PDB entry 3GBM | X-ray diffraction, 2.70 A resolution | chains B and H of the 4 polymer chains in the assembly

== Chain B ==
Molecule: Hemagglutinin
From: Influenza A virus (A/Viet Nam/1203/2004(H5N1))
Notes: fragment: Membrane Fusion Domain, HA2
UniProtKB: Q6DQ33 (Q6DQ33_9INFA); residues 1-174 here correspond to UniProt positions 347-520 (UniProt number = residue number + 346)
Sequence (177 residues; each row starts with the number of its first residue):
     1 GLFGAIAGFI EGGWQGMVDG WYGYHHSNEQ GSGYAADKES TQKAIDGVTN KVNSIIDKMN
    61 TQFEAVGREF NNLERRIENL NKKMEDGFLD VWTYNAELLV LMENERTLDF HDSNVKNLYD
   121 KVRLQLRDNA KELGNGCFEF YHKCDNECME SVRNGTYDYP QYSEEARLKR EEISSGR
Differences from the reference sequence: expression tag (175-177)
Cystine bridges: Cys-144/Cys-148
Glycans and other covalent adducts: N-acetylglucosamine (NAG) linked to Asn-154
What the authors report for this chain:
  - post-translational modification sites: Asn-154

== Chain H ==
Molecule: antibody (Fab)
From: Homo sapiens
Notes: fragment: Fab Heavy Chain; antibody fragment or engineered binder
Sequence (226 residues; each row starts with the number of its first residue; note: 14 numbers in that range are skipped by the numbering (no residue carries them; nothing is unmodelled there); a row labelled like 82A-82C holds insertion residues (82A, then the next letters in order)):
     1 EVQLVESGAE VKKPGSSVKV SCKASGGPFR SYAISWVRQA PGQGPEWMGG II
   52A P
    53 IFGTTKYAPK FQGRVTITAD DFAGTVYMEL
82A-82C SSL
    83 RSEDTAMYYC AKHMGYQV
100A-100D RETM
   101 DVWGKGTTVT VSSASTKGPS VFPLAP
   129 SSKSTSGGTA ALGCLVKDYF PEPVTV
   156 SW
   162 NSGALTSG
   171 VHTFPAVLQS
   182 SGLYSLSSVV TVPSSSLGT
   203 Q
   205 TYICNVNHKP SNTKVDKRV
   226 EPKSCDK
Not modelled in the structure: 129-135, 228-232
Cystine bridges: Cys-22/Cys-92, Cys-142/Cys-208

== Chain B / chain H interface ==
Contacting residue pairs (21; chain B residue first):
  Asp-19(B) with Tyr-98(H), hydrogen bond (backbone-side chain); Gln-99(H)
  Gly-20(B) with Phe-54(H); Tyr-98(H)
  Trp-21(B) with Ile-53(H), hydrophobic; Phe-54(H)
  Lys-38(B) with Tyr-98(H)
  Thr-41(B) with Tyr-98(H)
  Gln-42(B) with Ser-31(H), hydrogen bond (side chain-backbone); Gly-97(H); Tyr-98(H), hydrogen bond (side chain-backbone)
  Ile-45(B) with Ser-31(H); Tyr-98(H), hydrophobic
  Asp-46(B) with Ser-31(H), hydrogen bond
  Thr-49(B) with Phe-29(H); Arg-30(H); Ser-31(H)
  Val-52(B) with Phe-29(H), hydrophobic
  Asn-53(B) with Gly-27(H); Pro-28(H); Phe-29(H), hydrogen bond (side chain-backbone)
Other interface residues (no listed pair), chain B (14 interface residues in all): Val-18, Ala-36, Ile-56
Other interface residues (no listed pair), chain H (12 interface residues in all): Pro-52A, Phe-74

== In short ==
The interface between chain B and chain H involves 14 residues on one side and 12 on the other, with 5
hydrogen bonds. Polar pairs include Asp-19(B)/Tyr-98(H), Gln-42(B)/Ser-31(H) and Gln-42(B)/Tyr-98(H).
Covalently linked N-acetylglucosamine: at Asn-154(B). From the paper: a modification site at Asn-154(B).
Chain B is Hemagglutinin (Influenza A virus (A/Viet Nam/1203/2004(H5N1))) and chain H is antibody (Fab) (Homo
sapiens); the structure, Crystal Structure of Fab CR6261 in Complex with a H5N1 influenza virus hemagglutinin,
was determined by X-ray diffraction, deposited together with 3GBN.
